Entry 3TNI (X-ray diffraction, 3.23 A resolution); this record covers chains A and B.

[Chain A]
Protein: Cyclin-dependent kinase 9
From: Homo sapiens
Notes: EC 2.7.11.22, 2.7.11.23; fragment: kinase domain
UniProt: P50750 (CDK9_HUMAN); numbering as in UniProt (aligned over 2-330)
Amino-acid sequence (331 residues; numbered 0 to 330; the number before each row is that of its first residue; numbering starts at 0):
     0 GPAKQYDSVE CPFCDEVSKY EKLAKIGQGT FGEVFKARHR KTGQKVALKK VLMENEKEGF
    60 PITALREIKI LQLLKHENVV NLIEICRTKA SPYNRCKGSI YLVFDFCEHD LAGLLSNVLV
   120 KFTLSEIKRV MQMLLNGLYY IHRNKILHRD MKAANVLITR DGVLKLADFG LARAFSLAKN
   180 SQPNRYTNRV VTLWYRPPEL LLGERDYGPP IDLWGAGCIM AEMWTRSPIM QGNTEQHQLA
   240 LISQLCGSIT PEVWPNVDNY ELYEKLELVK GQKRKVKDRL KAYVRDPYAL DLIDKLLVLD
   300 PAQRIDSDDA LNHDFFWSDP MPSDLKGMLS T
Not modelled in the structure: 0-6, 28-31, 88-97, 176-181, 272, 326-330
Construct notes: expression tag (0-1)
Modified residues: Thr186 (phosphothreonine; TPO)
From the paper describing this entry:
  - conformationally variable residues (side-chain flip): Arg65

[Chain B]
Protein: Cyclin-T1
From: Homo sapiens
Notes: fragment: cyclin boxes
UniProt: O60563 (CCNT1_HUMAN); residue numbers follow UniProt; this construct covers 1-259
Amino-acid sequence (259 residues; numbered 1 to 259; the number before each row is that of its first residue):
     1 MEGERKNNNK RWYFTREQLE NSPSRRFGVD PDKELSYRQQ AANLLQDMGQ RLNVSQLTIN
    61 TAIVYMHRFY MIQSFTQFPG NSVAPAALFL AAKVEEQPKK LEHVIKVAHT CLHPQESLPD
   121 TRSEAYLQQV QDLVILESII LQTLGFELTI DHPHTHVVKC TQLVRASKDL AQTSYFMATN
   181 SLHLTTFSLQ YTPPVVACVC IHLACKWSNW EIPVSTDGKH WWEYVDATVT LELLDELTHE
   241 LLQILEKTPN RLKRIWNWR
Not modelled in the structure: 1-7
Construct notes: engineered mutation Leu241 (Phe in O60563)
From the paper describing this entry:
  - mutagenesis - Q77R/E96G/F241L (48.25 +/- 0.58 degC): decreased stability

[Interface between chain A and chain B]
Pairs across the interface (35):
  Ser7(A) - Gln77(B)
  Val8(A) - Gln73(B)
  Val8(A) - Phe78(B)  hydrophobic
  Glu9(A) - Gln73(B)  hydrogen bond (backbone-side chain)
  Cys10(A) - Gln142(B)
  Pro11(A) - Ile72(B)
  Phe12(A) - Arg11(B)
  Phe12(A) - Trp12(B)  hydrophobic
  Phe12(A) - Ile72(B)  hydrophobic
  Phe12(A) - Thr143(B)
  Phe12(A) - Gly145(B)
  Cys13(A) - Gln142(B)
  Glu57(A) - Phe89(B)
  Glu57(A) - Lys93(B)  hydrogen bond (backbone-side chain)
  Glu57(A) - Lys99(B)
  Glu57(A) - Lys100(B)
  Glu57(A) - Leu101(B)  hydrogen bond (side chain-backbone)
  Gly58(A) - Lys93(B)
  Gly58(A) - Val134(B)
  Gly58(A) - Glu137(B)
  Phe59(A) - Lys93(B)  hydrogen bond (backbone-side chain)
  Phe59(A) - Glu137(B)  hydrogen bond (backbone-side chain)
  Phe59(A) - Leu141(B)  hydrophobic
  Phe59(A) - Phe146(B)  hydrophobic
  Ile61(A) - Lys93(B)
  Ile61(A) - Pro98(B)  hydrophobic
  Leu64(A) - Lys93(B)
  Leu64(A) - Leu148(B)  hydrophobic
  Arg65(A) - Glu96(B)  salt bridge
  Ile67(A) - Phe146(B)  hydrophobic
  Lys68(A) - Glu96(B)  salt bridge
  Gln71(A) - Phe146(B)  hydrogen bond (side chain-backbone)
  Ile84(A) - Phe146(B)  hydrophobic
  Arg86(A) - Gln142(B)
  Ile99(A) - Gln142(B)
Other interface residues (no listed pair), chain A (21 interface residues in all): Lys56, Arg172
Other interface residues (no listed pair), chain B (25 interface residues in all): Leu90, Val94, Glu147, Thr149
Interface features reported in the paper:
  - residue pairs: Arg65(A)-Glu96(B) (hydrogen bond)

[Overview]
21 residues of chain A and 25 residues of chain B are in contact; the contacts include 6 hydrogen bonds and 2
salt bridges. Polar pairs include Arg65(A)-Glu96(B), Lys68(A)-Glu96(B) and Glu9(A)-Gln73(B). The authors
report a hydrogen bond between Arg65(A) and Glu96(B). From the paper: Q77R/E96G/F241L of chain B reduce
stability; conformational variability at Arg65(A).
Chain A is Cyclin-dependent kinase 9 and chain B is Cyclin-T1, both from Homo sapiens; the structure,
structure of CDK9/cyclin T F241L, was determined by X-ray diffraction together with 3TN8, 3TNH and 3TNW from
the same study.
